3LOB - chains A and B of the 7 polymer chains in the assembly; structure by X-ray diffraction, 3.60 A resolution.

[Chain A (and B)]
Name: Coat protein beta
From: Flock house virus
Notes: EC 3.4.23.44; chain B of this document is another copy of the same molecule, construct and numbering; everything in this record applies to it too
UniProtKB: P12870 (COAT_FHV); numbering as in UniProt (aligned over 1-363)
Sequence (363 residues; numbered 1 to 363; the number before each row is that of its first residue):
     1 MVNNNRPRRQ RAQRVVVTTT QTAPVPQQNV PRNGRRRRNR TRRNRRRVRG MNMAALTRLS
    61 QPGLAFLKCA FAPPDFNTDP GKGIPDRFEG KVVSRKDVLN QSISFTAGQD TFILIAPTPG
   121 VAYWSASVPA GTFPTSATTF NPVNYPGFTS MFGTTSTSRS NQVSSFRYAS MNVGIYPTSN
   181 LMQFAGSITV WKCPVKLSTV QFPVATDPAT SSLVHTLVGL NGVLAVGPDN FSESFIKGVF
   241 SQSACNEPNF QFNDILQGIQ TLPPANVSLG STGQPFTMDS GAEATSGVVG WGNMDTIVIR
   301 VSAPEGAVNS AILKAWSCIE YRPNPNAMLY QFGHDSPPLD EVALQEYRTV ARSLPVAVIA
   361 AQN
Not modelled in the structure: 1-21, 29-56, 362-363 (chain B: 1-56, 363)
Sequence notes: engineered mutation Asn161 (Asp in P12870), Asn221 (Asp in P12870), Asn249 (Asp in P12870), Gln251 (Glu in P12870), Gln257 (Glu in P12870)
Disulfides: Cys69-Cys318
UniProt features mapped onto this chain:
  - active site: Asp75
  - binding site (Ca(2+)): Gly273
  - site: Asn363 (Cleavage)
  - mutagenesis: Asn363 (N363A/D/T: Prevents maturation cleavage)
What the authors report for this chain:
  - mutagenesis - D249N/E251Q: unchanged stability
  - mutagenesis - D161N/D221N/E257Q: decreased stability
  - conformationally variable residues (order/disorder transition): Gln21 to Pro31

[Interface between chain A and chain B]
Residue-residue contacts (78):
  Val25(A) with Glu233(B)
  Gln27(A) with Asn230(B); Ser232(B)
  Lys192(A) with Pro325(B)
  Cys193(A) with Pro325(B), hydrophobic
  Pro194(A) with Ser164(B), hydrogen bond (backbone-side chain); Arg322(B); Pro323(B); Asn324(B); Pro325(B)
  Lys196(A) with Phe252(B); Asp254(B), salt bridge
  Leu197(A) with Asp254(B)
  Ser198(A) with Ile255(B), hydrogen bond (side chain-backbone)
  Thr199(A) with His215(B), hydrogen bond; Gln257(B)
  Val200(A) with Gln257(B); Gly258(B)
  Gln201(A) with Gln257(B), hydrogen bond (backbone-backbone); Gly258(B); Ile259(B); Thr261(B); Leu262(B); Pro264(B)
  Pro203(A) with Ala265(B); Asn266(B)
  Val204(A) with Asn266(B)
  Asp207(A) with Thr206(B)
  Pro208(A) with Ala205(B); Thr206(B)
  Ala209(A) with Asn266(B)
  Thr210(A) with Ser212(B), hydrogen bond; Asn266(B), hydrogen bond (backbone-side chain)
  Ser211(A) with Val214(B); Pro264(B); Ala265(B), hydrogen bond (side chain-backbone); Asn266(B)
  Leu213(A) with Leu213(B); Val214(B), hydrophobic; His215(B)
  Val218(A) with Ser160(B); Ser164(B)
  Gly219(A) with Ser160(B); Asn324(B)
  Leu220(A) with Asn324(B)
  Asn221(A) with Ser160(B), hydrogen bond; Asn161(B), hydrogen bond (side chain-backbone); Asn324(B); Asn326(B)
  Gly222(A) with Asn324(B), hydrogen bond (backbone-side chain); Pro325(B); Asn326(B), hydrogen bond (backbone-side chain)
  Gly227(A) with Pro325(B)
  Pro228(A) with Pro325(B); Tyr330(B), hydrophobic
  Asp229(A) with Lys91(B), salt bridge
  Cys245(A) with Phe88(B)
  Asn246(A) with Phe88(B); Arg322(B), hydrogen bond
  Glu247(A) with Gln251(B); Phe252(B), hydrogen bond (side chain-backbone)
  Pro248(A) with Asp86(B); Arg87(B); Phe88(B); Phe250(B)
  Asn249(A) with Asn249(B), hydrogen bond
  Gln251(A) with Gln251(B)
  Ser271(A) with Thr157(B)
  Gly273(A) with Thr157(B)
  Asp295(A) with Arg322(B), salt bridge
  Glu341(A) with Arg87(B), salt bridge
  Arg348(A) with Arg87(B); Phe88(B); Glu89(B)
  Arg352(A) with Glu89(B), salt bridge; Asp335(B); Ser336(B), hydrogen bond (side chain-backbone); Pro338(B)
Other interface residues (no listed pair), chain A (47 interface residues in all): Pro24, Trp191, Ala205, Thr216, Ala225, Gly270, Thr272, Thr349
Other interface residues (no listed pair), chain B (48 interface residues in all): Ser165, Phe231, Lys237, Leu256, Val267, Pro337, Leu339

[Summary]
47 residues of chain A face 48 of chain B across their interface, with 15 hydrogen bonds and 5 salt bridges.
Polar pairs include Lys196(A)-Asp254(B), Asp229(A)-Lys91(B) and Asp295(A)-Arg322(B). From UniProt: active-site
residue Asp75(A), Ca2+-binding residue Gly273(A) and one mutagenesis site on chain A. The paper reports that
D161N/D221N/E257Q of chain A reduce stability; conformational variability at Gln21(A).
Both chains are Coat protein beta (Flock house virus). Entry 3LOB (Crystal Structure of Flock House Virus
calcium mutant) was determined by X-ray diffraction.
